Entry 8PQX (electron microscopy, 3.30 A resolution); this record covers chains A and B of the 6 polymer chains in the assembly.

# Chain A (and B)
Protein: Transitional endoplasmic reticulum ATPase
Source organism: Homo sapiens
Notes: EC 3.6.4.6; chain B of this document is another copy of the same molecule, construct and numbering; everything in this record applies to it too
Reference sequence: P55072 (TERA_HUMAN); residue numbers follow UniProt; this construct covers 1-806
Amino-acid sequence (806 residues; numbered 1 to 806; the number before each row is that of its first residue):
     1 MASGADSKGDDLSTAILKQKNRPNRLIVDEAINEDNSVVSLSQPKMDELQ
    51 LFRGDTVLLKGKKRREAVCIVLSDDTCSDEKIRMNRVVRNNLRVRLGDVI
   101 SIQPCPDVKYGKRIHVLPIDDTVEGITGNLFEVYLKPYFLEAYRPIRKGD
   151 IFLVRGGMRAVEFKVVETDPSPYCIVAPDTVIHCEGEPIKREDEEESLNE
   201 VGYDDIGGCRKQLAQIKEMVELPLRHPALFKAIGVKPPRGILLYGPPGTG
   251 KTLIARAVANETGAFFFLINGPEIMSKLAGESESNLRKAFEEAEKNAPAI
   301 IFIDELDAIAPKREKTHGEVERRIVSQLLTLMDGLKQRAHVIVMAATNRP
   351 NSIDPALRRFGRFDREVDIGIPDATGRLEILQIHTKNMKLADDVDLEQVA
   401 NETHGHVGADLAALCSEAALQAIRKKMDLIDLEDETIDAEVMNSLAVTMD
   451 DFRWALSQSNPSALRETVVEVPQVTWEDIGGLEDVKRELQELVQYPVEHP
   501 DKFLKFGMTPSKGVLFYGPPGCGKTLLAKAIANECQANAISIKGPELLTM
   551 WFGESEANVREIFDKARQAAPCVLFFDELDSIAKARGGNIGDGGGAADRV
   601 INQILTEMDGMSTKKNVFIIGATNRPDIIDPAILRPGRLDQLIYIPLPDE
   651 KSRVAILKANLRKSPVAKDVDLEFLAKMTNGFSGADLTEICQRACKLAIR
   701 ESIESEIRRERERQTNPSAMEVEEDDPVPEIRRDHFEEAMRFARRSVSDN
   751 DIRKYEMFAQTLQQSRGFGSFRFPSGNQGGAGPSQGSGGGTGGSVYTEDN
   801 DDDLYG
Disordered / not traced: 1-20, 767-806
Construct notes: conflict A539 (Phe in P55072)
Disulfide bonds: C691-C695
Swiss-Prot annotation at these positions:
  - region: T797 to G806 (Interaction with UBXN6)
  - motif: D802 to G806 (PIM motif)
  - binding site (ATP): P247 to L253, N348, H384, G521 to L526
  - modified residue: A2 (N-acetylalanine), S3 (Phosphoserine), S7 (Phosphoserine), S13 (Phosphoserine), S37 (Phosphoserine), K315 (N6,N6,N6-trimethyllysine), T436 (Phosphothreonine), S462 (Phosphoserine), K502 (N6-acetyllysine), K505 (N6-acetyllysine), K668 (N6-acetyllysine), S702 (Phosphoserine), K754 (N6-acetyllysine), S770 (Phosphoserine), S775 (Phosphoserine), S787 (Phosphoserine), Y805 (Phosphotyrosine)
  - cross-link (Glycyl lysine isopeptide (Lys-Gly)): K8 (interchain with G-Cter in SUMO2), K18 (interchain with G-Cter in SUMO2)
  - natural variant: R95 (R95G: In IBMPFD1), G97 (G97E: In CMT2Y), I126 (I126F: In IBMPFD1; uncertain significance), R155 (R155C: In IBMPFD1; R155H: In FTDALS6 and IBMPFD1; R155L: In IBMPFD1; R155P: In IBMPFD1; R155S: In IBMPFD1), R159 (R159G: In FTDALS6; R159H: In IBMPFD1), A160 (A160T: In IBMPFD1; uncertain significance), E185 (E185K: In CMT2Y), R191 (R191Q: In FTDALS6 and IBMPFD1), L198 (L198W: In IBMPFD1), A232 (A232E: In IBMPFD1), I254 (I254F: In IBMPFD1; uncertain significance), I369 (I369T: In IBMPFD1; uncertain significance), 2 further natural variant entries in UniProt
  - mutagenesis: F52 to D55 (Abolishes interaction with NPLOC4; when associated with A-110), R53 (R53A: Minor effect on affinity for ATP and ADP), R86 (R86A: Strongly increased affinity for ATP. Strongly reduced affinity for ADP), Y110 (Y110A: Abolishes interaction with NPLOC4; when associated with 52-A--A-55), R113 to H115 (Severely reduced binding to DERL1), F131 (F131R: Severely reduced binding to DERL1), L140 (L140D: Severely reduced binding to DERL1), D179 (D179R: No effect on binding to DERL1), H183 (H183W: Severely reduced binding to DERL1), K251 (K251Q: Impairs ERAD degradation of HMGCR and does not inhibit interaction with RHBDD1; when associated with Q-524), E305 (E305Q: Defect in ubiquitin-dependent protein degradation by the proteasome; when associated with Q-578), K312 (K312A: Does not affect methylation by VCPKMT), 8 further mutagenesis entries in UniProt

# How chain A and chain B interact
Pairs across the interface (133):
  P247(A) - F360(B)
  G248(A) - F360(B)
  P272(A) - S326(B)
  P272(A) - L329(B)  hydrophobic
  P272(A) - T330(B)
  E273(A) - T330(B)
  M275(A) - R322(B)
  M275(A) - R323(B)
  M275(A) - S326(B)  hydrogen bond
  S276(A) - E283(B)
  S276(A) - R323(B)
  S276(A) - S326(B)  hydrogen bond (side chain-backbone)
  S276(A) - Q327(B)  hydrogen bond (side chain-backbone)
  S276(A) - T330(B)
  K277(A) - R323(B)
  L278(A) - R323(B)
  E305(A) - R359(B)  salt bridge
  D307(A) - R313(B)
  A308(A) - R313(B)  hydrogen bond (backbone-side chain)
  P311(A) - R313(B)
  K315(A) - R313(B)
  K315(A) - E314(B)
  H317(A) - H317(B)  hydrogen bond
  H317(A) - R322(B)
  G318(A) - R322(B)
  V320(A) - E319(B)
  E321(A) - E319(B)
  E321(A) - R322(B)  salt bridge
  E402(A) - K614(B)  hydrogen bond (backbone-side chain)
  A409(A) - F360(B)  hydrophobic
  D410(A) - F360(B)
  A413(A) - R365(B)
  S416(A) - V235(B)
  S416(A) - K236(B)
  S416(A) - R365(B)  hydrogen bond
  E417(A) - R365(B)  salt bridge
  L420(A) - L222(B)  hydrophobic
  L420(A) - V235(B)  hydrophobic
  I423(A) - L222(B)  hydrophobic
  I423(A) - I233(B)  hydrophobic
  R424(A) - E218(B)  salt bridge
  R424(A) - L222(B)
  M427(A) - L229(B)  hydrophobic
  D428(A) - E221(B)
  D428(A) - L222(B)
  D428(A) - H226(B)  salt bridge
  L432(A) - I27(B)  hydrophobic
  L432(A) - G97(B)
  E433(A) - R25(B)
  E433(A) - L26(B)  hydrogen bond (side chain-backbone)
  E433(A) - I27(B)  hydrogen bond (side chain-backbone)
  E433(A) - V28(B)
  E433(A) - D98(B)
  E433(A) - V99(B)
  E433(A) - I100(B)
  I437(A) - L229(B)  hydrophobic
  R453(A) - L504(B)
  W454(A) - E218(B)
  L456(A) - K615(B)  hydrogen bond (backbone-side chain)
  S457(A) - K615(B)  hydrogen bond (backbone-side chain)
  Q458(A) - Q215(B)
  Q458(A) - E218(B)
  N460(A) - R567(B)  hydrogen bond (backbone-side chain)
  N460(A) - K615(B)
  P461(A) - D364(B)
  P461(A) - R567(B)
  S462(A) - R567(B)  hydrogen bond
  A463(A) - F360(B)  hydrophobic
  R465(A) - R560(B)
  R465(A) - Q603(B)
  R465(A) - E607(B)  salt bridge
  P520(A) - R766(B)
  P545(A) - N602(B)  hydrogen bond (backbone-side chain)
  P545(A) - T606(B)
  P545(A) - D609(B)
  P545(A) - R638(B)
  L548(A) - A597(B)  hydrophobic
  L548(A) - N602(B)
  T549(A) - E556(B)
  T549(A) - N602(B)  hydrogen bond
  T549(A) - Q603(B)
  T549(A) - T606(B)
  F552(A) - A597(B)
  F552(A) - D598(B)
  F552(A) - R599(B)  hydrogen bond (backbone-side chain)
  E578(A) - R635(B)  salt bridge
  K584(A) - G595(B)
  A585(A) - G594(B)
  A585(A) - G595(B)  hydrogen bond (backbone-backbone)
  A585(A) - A597(B)  hydrophobic
  G587(A) - G593(B)
  G587(A) - G594(B)
  G587(A) - G595(B)
  G591(A) - G593(B)
  D592(A) - G593(B)  hydrogen bond (backbone-backbone)
  D592(A) - G594(B)  hydrogen bond (side chain-backbone)
  K663(A) - G507(B)
  S664(A) - G507(B)
  P665(A) - K505(B)
  P665(A) - F506(B)
  P665(A) - G507(B)
  E689(A) - P636(B)
  E689(A) - D640(B)
  Q692(A) - M508(B)
  Q692(A) - T509(B)
  K696(A) - L492(B)
  K696(A) - M508(B)
  K696(A) - Q641(B)
  A698(A) - F506(B)  hydrophobic
  I699(A) - F503(B)  hydrophobic
  I699(A) - F506(B)  hydrophobic
  R700(A) - R487(B)
  R700(A) - E491(B)  salt bridge
  R700(A) - Y495(B)
  S702(A) - K502(B)
  I703(A) - Y495(B)  hydrophobic
  I703(A) - H499(B)
  I703(A) - K502(B)
  E706(A) - K502(B)
  I707(A) - H499(B)
  P729(A) - K505(B)  hydrogen bond (backbone-side chain)
  E730(A) - F506(B)
  I731(A) - F506(B)  hydrophobic
  R744(A) - Q763(B)
  R745(A) - Q763(B)
  R745(A) - Q764(B)  hydrogen bond (backbone-backbone)
  S746(A) - Q764(B)
  S746(A) - S765(B)
  V747(A) - Q764(B)
  V747(A) - S765(B)
  V747(A) - R766(B)
  S748(A) - Q764(B)
  D751(A) - R766(B)
Also at the interface, not in a pair above, chain A (91 interface residues in all): T252, D304, T403, H404, A419, M442, K543, G544, E546, G553, R586, G588, N624, C691, R693, C695, V728
Also at the interface, not in a pair above, chain B (75 interface residues in all): F230, A232, R362, A596, L605

# Summary
The interface between chain A and chain B involves 91 residues on one side and 75 on the other, with 21
hydrogen bonds and 8 salt bridges. Among the polar pairs are E305(A)-R359(B), E321(A)-R322(B) and
E417(A)-R365(B).
Chain A and chain B are both Transitional endoplasmic reticulum ATPase (Homo sapiens); the structure, p97
(VCP) mutant - F539A state III, was determined by electron microscopy (same publication as 8R0E, 8RS9, 8RSB
and 8RSC).
